7WFD - chains AH and AL of the 16 polymer chains in the assembly; structure by electron microscopy, 3.25 A resolution.

[Chain AH]
Protein: Photosystem I reaction center subunit VI-2, chloroplastic
Organism: Arabidopsis thaliana
Reference sequence: Q9SUI6 (PSAH2_ARATH); residues 1-145 here = UniProt positions 1-145
Chain sequence (145 residues; row label = number of the first residue in the row):
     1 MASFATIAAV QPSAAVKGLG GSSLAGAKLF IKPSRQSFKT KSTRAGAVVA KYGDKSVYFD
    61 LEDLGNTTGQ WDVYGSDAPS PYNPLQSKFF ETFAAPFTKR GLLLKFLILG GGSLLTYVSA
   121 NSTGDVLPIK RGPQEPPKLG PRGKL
Unresolved in the structure: 1-50
Ligand contacts:
  - chlorophyll a (CLA), molecule 1: Pro81, Tyr82, Gln86, Phe90
  - chlorophyll a (CLA), molecule 2: Asn83, Leu85, Gln86, Phe89, Phe90
  - chlorophyll a (CLA), molecule 3: Gly111, Gly112, Leu114, Leu115, Val118, Val126, Leu127

[Chain AL]
Protein: Photosystem I reaction center subunit XI, chloroplastic
Organism: Arabidopsis thaliana
Reference sequence: Q9SUI4 (PSAL_ARATH); residues 1-219 here = UniProt positions 1-219
Chain sequence (219 residues; row label = number of the first residue in the row):
     1 MAASASPMAS QLRSSFSSAS LSQRLAVPKG ISGAPFGVSP TKRVSSFTVR AVKSDKTTFQ
    61 VVQPINGDPF IGSLETPVTS SPLIAWYLSN LPGYRTAVNP LLRGVEVGLA HGFFLVGPFV
   121 KAGPLRNTAY AGSAGSLAAA GLVVILSMCL TIYGISSFKE GEPSIAPSLT LTGRKKQPDQ
   181 LQTADGWAKF TGGFFFGGIS GVTWAYFLLY VLDLPYFVK
Unresolved in the structure: 1-60, 218-219
Metal / ion sites: chlorophyll a Mg near Glu106 (its only coordinating residue here)
Ligand contacts:
  - beta-carotene (BCR), molecule 1: Tyr87, Leu109, Ala110, Phe113, Phe114, Phe196, Ser200, Thr203, Trp204
  - beta-carotene (BCR), molecule 2: Val107, His111, Leu146, Cys149, Leu150, Ile152, Tyr153, Phe190, Phe194
  - beta-carotene (BCR), molecule 3: Phe119, Ala138, Gly141, Leu142, Ile145
  - chlorophyll a (CLA), molecule 1: Val62, Leu74, Thr76, Pro77, Val78
  - chlorophyll a (CLA), molecule 2: Leu74, Thr76, Val78, Thr79, Ile84, Leu88
  - chlorophyll a (CLA), molecule 3: Trp86, Tyr87, Asn90, Arg95, Leu102, Val105, Glu106, Leu109, Ala110
  - chlorophyll a (CLA), molecule 4: Tyr87, Leu88, Leu91, Pro92, Gly93, Glu106, Val107, Ala110, His111, Phe114
  - chlorophyll a (CLA), molecule 5: His111, Phe114, Leu115, Leu142, Leu146
  - chlorophyll a (CLA), molecule 6: Phe113, Phe114, Gly117, Pro118, Lys121, Ala205, Leu208, Leu209, Tyr216, Phe217
  - chlorophyll a (CLA), molecule 7: Leu115, Pro118, Phe119, Ala122, Gly123, Pro124, Arg126, Leu142
  - chlorophyll a (CLA), molecule 8: Phe119, Pro124, Leu125, Ala134, Leu137, Ala138, Gly141, Val144, Ile145, Met148
  - chlorophyll a (CLA), molecule 9: Leu142, Ile145, Tyr153, Ser156, Ser157
  - chlorophyll a (CLA), molecule 10: Ile145, Met148, Cys149, Ile152
  - dodecyl-alpha-D-maltoside (LMU): Lys121, Ala122, Arg126, Asn127, Phe217

[Interface between chain AH and chain AL]
Residue-residue contacts (79):
  Tyr52(AH) with Asp68(AL), hydrogen bond
  Tyr58(AH) with Gly67(AL), hydrogen bond (side chain-backbone); Asp68(AL); Pro69(AL)
  Asn66(AH) with Asp68(AL); Leu169(AL)
  Thr67(AH) with Ile71(AL)
  Thr68(AH) with Ile71(AL)
  Gln70(AH) with Pro167(AL); Ser168(AL); Leu169(AL)
  Trp71(AH) with Ile65(AL), hydrophobic; Asn66(AL); Asp68(AL); Ile71(AL), hydrophobic; Pro167(AL); Leu169(AL); Thr170(AL); Leu171(AL), hydrophobic
  Asp72(AH) with Thr96(AL); Pro167(AL); Leu169(AL), hydrogen bond (backbone-backbone); Thr170(AL); Leu171(AL); Lys176(AL), salt bridge
  Val73(AH) with Leu171(AL)
  Tyr74(AH) with Thr79(AL), hydrogen bond; Leu88(AL); Ser89(AL); Tyr94(AL)
  Gly75(AH) with Tyr94(AL); Thr96(AL); Lys176(AL)
  Ser76(AH) with Ser89(AL), hydrogen bond (side chain-backbone); Tyr94(AL), hydrogen bond (backbone-backbone); Thr96(AL), hydrogen bond (backbone-side chain); Ala97(AL)
  Asp77(AH) with Thr96(AL); Ala97(AL); Lys176(AL)
  Ala78(AH) with Ala97(AL)
  Ser80(AH) with Val98(AL)
  Pro81(AH) with Arg95(AL)
  Tyr82(AH) with Leu102(AL), hydrophobic; Arg103(AL); Glu106(AL), hydrogen bond
  Ser87(AH) with Leu102(AL)
  Phe90(AH) with Leu101(AL); Val105(AL), hydrophobic; Phe196(AL), hydrophobic
  Glu91(AH) with Asn99(AL), hydrogen bond; Leu101(AL); Leu102(AL)
  Ala94(AH) with Leu101(AL), hydrophobic
  Phe97(AH) with Gly192(AL); Phe195(AL), hydrophobic; Phe196(AL), hydrophobic
  Thr98(AH) with Leu101(AL); Ala188(AL)
  Arg100(AH) with Thr151(AL); Gly154(AL), hydrogen bond (side chain-backbone); Ile155(AL); Phe158(AL), hydrogen bond (side chain-backbone); Lys159(AL), hydrogen bond (side chain-backbone); Ala184(AL); Ala188(AL)
  Leu103(AH) with Thr151(AL); Thr191(AL)
  Leu104(AH) with Met148(AL), hydrophobic; Ile152(AL), hydrophobic; Ile155(AL), hydrophobic
  Leu107(AH) with Val144(AL); Ser147(AL); Met148(AL); Phe195(AL), hydrophobic
  Ile108(AH) with Met148(AL), hydrophobic
  Leu114(AH) with Leu137(AL), hydrophobic
  Val118(AH) with Leu137(AL), hydrophobic
  Val126(AH) with Leu125(AL), hydrophobic
Interface residues without a listed pair, chain AH (37 interface residues in all): Asp63, Gly65, Gly69, Phe93, Phe106, Asp125
Interface residues without a listed pair, chain AL (50 interface residues in all): Ala85, Asn90, Pro92, Leu109, Tyr130, Gly173, Lys189

[Summary]
37 residues of chain AH and 50 residues of chain AL are in contact, with 12 hydrogen bonds and 1 salt bridge.
Polar contacts include Asp72(AH)-Lys176(AL), Tyr52(AH)-Asp68(AL) and Tyr58(AH)-Gly67(AL). 2 chlorophyll a
molecules are bound between chain AH and chain AL.
Here chain AH is Photosystem I reaction center subunit VI-2, chloroplastic and chain AL is Photosystem I
reaction center subunit XI, chloroplastic, both from Arabidopsis thaliana. Entry 7WFD (Left PSI in the cyclic
electron transport supercomplex NDH-PSI from Arabidopsis) was determined by electron microscopy, deposited
together with 7WFE and 7WFG.
